Entry 5VDE (X-ray diffraction, 1.65 A resolution); this record covers chains A and B.

Chain A (and B):
Protein: Metal homeostasis factor ATX1
From: Saccharomyces cerevisiae (strain ATCC 204508 / S288c)
Notes: chain B of this document is another copy of the same molecule, construct and numbering; everything in this record applies to it too
Reference sequence: P38636 (ATX1_YEAST); residues 1-73 here = UniProt positions 1-73
Sequence (73 residues; each row starts with the number of its first residue):
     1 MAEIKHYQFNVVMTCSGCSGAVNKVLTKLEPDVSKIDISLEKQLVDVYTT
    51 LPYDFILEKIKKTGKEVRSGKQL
Disordered / not traced: 1-2 (chain B: 1)
UniProt features mapped onto this chain:
  - binding site (Cu(+)): C15, C18
Ion coordination: Cu+: C15, C18 (shared with C15(B), C18(B) of chain B)

How chain A and chain B interact:
Contacting residue pairs - 28 pairs, chain A then chain B:
  T14(A) - C15(B)  hydrogen bond
  C15(A) - T14(B)  hydrogen bond
  C15(A) - C15(B)  hydrophobic
  C15(A) - C18(B)  hydrophobic
  G17(A) - T14(B)
  G17(A) - C18(B)
  G17(A) - K65(B)  hydrogen bond (backbone-side chain)
  C18(A) - C15(B)  hydrogen bond
  C18(A) - C18(B)
  A21(A) - T63(B)
  A21(A) - G64(B)
  A21(A) - K65(B)
  K24(A) - G64(B)
  V25(A) - K62(B)
  V25(A) - T63(B)
  V25(A) - G64(B)
  K62(A) - V25(B)
  K62(A) - K62(B)
  K62(A) - T63(B)
  T63(A) - A21(B)
  T63(A) - T63(B)
  G64(A) - A21(B)
  G64(A) - K24(B)  hydrogen bond (backbone-side chain)
  G64(A) - V25(B)
  K65(A) - G17(B)  hydrogen bond (side chain-backbone)
  K65(A) - C18(B)
  K65(A) - A21(B)
  K65(A) - K65(B)
Interface residues without a listed pair, chain A (12 interface residues in all): E66
Interface residues without a listed pair, chain B (12 interface residues in all): E66

Summary:
Chain A and chain B each contribute 12 residues to their interface; the contacts include 6 hydrogen bonds.
Polar contacts include T14(A)-C15(B), G17(A)-K65(B) and C18(A)-C15(B). C15(A) and C18(A) coordinate Cu+.
UniProt lists Cu+-binding residues C15(A) and C18(A) on chain A.
Chain A and chain B are both Metal homeostasis factor ATX1 (Saccharomyces cerevisiae (strain ATCC 204508 /
S288c)); the structure, Crystal Structure of Cu(I)-loaded yeast Atx1: Crystal Form I, was determined by X-ray
diffraction, deposited together with 5VDF.
